Entry 6MII (X-ray diffraction, 3.15 A resolution); this record covers chains B and X of the 7 polymer chains in the assembly.

# Chain B
Protein: Minichromosome maintenance protein MCM
From: Sulfolobus solfataricus (strain ATCC 35092 / DSM 1617 / JCM 11322 / P2)
Notes: EC 3.6.4.12; engineered mutation(s): UNP residues 2-265, GGSGGS linker, UNP residues 275-612
UniProtKB: Q9UXG1 (MCM_SULSO); numbering as in UniProt; present here: 2-265, 275-612
Sequence (610 residues; numbered 0 to 612; 3 numbers in that range are skipped by the numbering (no residue carries them; nothing is unmodelled there); the number before each row is that of its first residue; numbering starts at 0):
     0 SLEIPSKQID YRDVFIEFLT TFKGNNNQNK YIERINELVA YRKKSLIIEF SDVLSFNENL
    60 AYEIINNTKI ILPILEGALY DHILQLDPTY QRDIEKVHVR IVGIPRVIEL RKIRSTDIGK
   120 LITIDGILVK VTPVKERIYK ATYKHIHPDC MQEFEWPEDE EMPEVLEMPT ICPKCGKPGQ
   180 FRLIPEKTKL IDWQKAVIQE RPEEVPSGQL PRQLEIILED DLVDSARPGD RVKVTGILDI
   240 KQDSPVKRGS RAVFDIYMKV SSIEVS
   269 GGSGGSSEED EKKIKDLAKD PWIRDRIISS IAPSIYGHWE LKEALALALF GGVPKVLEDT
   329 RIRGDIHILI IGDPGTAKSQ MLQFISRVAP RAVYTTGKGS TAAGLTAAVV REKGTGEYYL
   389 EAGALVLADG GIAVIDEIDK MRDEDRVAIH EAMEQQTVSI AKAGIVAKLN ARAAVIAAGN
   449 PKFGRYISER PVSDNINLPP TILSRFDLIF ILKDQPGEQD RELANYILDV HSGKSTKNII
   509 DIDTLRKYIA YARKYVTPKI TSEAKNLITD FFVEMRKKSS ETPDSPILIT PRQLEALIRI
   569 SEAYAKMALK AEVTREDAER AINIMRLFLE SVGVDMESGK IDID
Not modelled in the structure: 0-6, 269-274, 605-612
Sequence notes: expression tag (0-1); linker (269-274)
Metal / ion sites: Zn2+: His144, Cys149, Cys171, Cys174; Mg2+: Ser347 (together with 08T)
Small-molecule neighbours:
  - 08T ([[[(2R,3S,4R,5R)-5-(6-aminopurin-9-yl)-3,4-bis(oxidanyl)oxolan-2-yl]methoxy-oxidanyl-phosphoryl]oxy-oxidanyl-phosphoryl]oxy-tris(fluoranyl)beryllium), molecule 1: Ser302, Ile303, Tyr304, His306, Asp341, Pro342, Gly343, Thr344, Ala345, Lys346, Ser347, Gln348, Glu405, Asn448, Leu491, Ile495
  - 08T, molecule 2: Ile330, Glu422, Gln423, Thr469, Arg473, Pro559, Arg560, Glu563
From the paper describing this entry:
  - binding site for the 12-nt DNA strand (chain X): Thr369, Val377, Tyr386, Lys430, Ala431
  - binding site for 08T: Lys346, Ser347, Glu405, Gln423, Asn448, Arg473, Arg560
  - mutagenesis - K430A: abolished catalytic activity on strand displacement
  - mutagenesis - T369A: decreased catalytic activity on strand displacement
  - mutagenesis - T369A: decreased stability
  - mutagenesis - Y386A: unchanged catalytic activity on strand displacement

# Chain X
Molecule: 12-nt DNA strand
Sequence (12 nucleotides; row label = number of the first residue in the row):
     2 TTTTTTTTTT TT
Not modelled in the structure: 12-13

# Chain B / chain X interface
Pairs across the interface - 12 pairs, chain B then chain X:
  Thr369(B) - DT5(X)  hydrogen bond to the phosphate
  Ala371(B) - DT4(X)  phosphate contact
  Gly372(B) - DT5(X)  phosphate contact
  Ala375(B) - DT4(X)  phosphate contact
  Ala376(B) - DT4(X)  phosphate contact
  Val377(B) - DT3(X)  phosphate contact
  Val377(B) - DT4(X)  hydrogen bond to the phosphate
  Tyr386(B) - DT2(X)  hydrogen bond to the sugar
  Lys430(B) - DT3(X)  phosphate contact
  Lys430(B) - DT4(X)  salt bridge to the phosphate
  Ala431(B) - DT2(X)  phosphate contact
  Ala431(B) - DT3(X)  hydrogen bond to the phosphate

# In short
The interface between chain B and chain X involves 9 residues on one side and 4 on the other, with 4 hydrogen
bonds and 1 salt bridge. Polar pairs include Tyr386(B)-DT2(X), Thr369(B)-DT5(X) and Val377(B)-DT4(X). The
paper reports a binding site for 08T at Lys346(B), Ser347(B) and Glu405(B) among others; K430A of chain B
abolishes catalytic activity on strand displacement; 3 substitutions were tested in all.
Chain B is Minichromosome maintenance protein MCM (Sulfolobus solfataricus (strain ATCC 35092 / DSM 1617 / JCM
11322 / P2)) and chain X is a 12-nt DNA strand; the structure, Crystal structure of minichromosome maintenance
protein MCM/DNA complex, was determined by X-ray diffraction.
